4IR6 - chain A; structure by X-ray diffraction, 1.80 A resolution.

# Chain A
Protein: Bromodomain adjacent to zinc finger domain protein 2B
From: Homo sapiens
Notes: fragment: Bromodomain (residues 2054-2168)
Reference sequence: Q9UIF8 (BAZ2B_HUMAN); residues 1858-1972 here correspond to UniProt positions 2054-2168 (UniProt number = residue number + 196)
Amino-acid sequence (117 residues; row label = number of the first residue in the row):
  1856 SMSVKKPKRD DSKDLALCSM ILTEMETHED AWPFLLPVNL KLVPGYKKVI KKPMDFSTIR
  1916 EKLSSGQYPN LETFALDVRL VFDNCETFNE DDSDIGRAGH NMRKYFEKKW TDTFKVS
Not modelled in the structure: 1972
Sequence notes: expression tag (1856-1857)
Ligand contacts: IR6 (1-{1-[2-(methylsulfonyl)phenyl]-7-phenoxyindolizin-3-yl}ethanone): Trp1887, Pro1888, Phe1889, Leu1891, Pro1892, Val1893, Asn1894, Leu1897, Val1898, Tyr1901, Phe1943, Asn1944, Ile1950

# In short
Ligands of chain A: compound IR6.
Chain A is Bromodomain adjacent to zinc finger domain protein 2B (Homo sapiens); the structure, Crystal
Structure of the bromodomain of human BAZ2B in complex with
1-{1-[2-(METHYLSULFONYL)PHENYL]-7-PHENOXYINDOLIZIN-3-YL}ETHANONE (GSK2838097A), was determined by X-ray
diffraction, deposited together with 4RVR, 4IR3, 4IR4 and 4IR5.
